PDB entry 9DOU | electron microscopy, 3.20 A resolution | chains A and P of the 5 polymer chains in the assembly

Chain A:
Protein: R2Tg retrotransposon ORF
From: Taeniopygia guttata
Amino-acid sequence (1390 residues; row label = number of the first residue in the row):
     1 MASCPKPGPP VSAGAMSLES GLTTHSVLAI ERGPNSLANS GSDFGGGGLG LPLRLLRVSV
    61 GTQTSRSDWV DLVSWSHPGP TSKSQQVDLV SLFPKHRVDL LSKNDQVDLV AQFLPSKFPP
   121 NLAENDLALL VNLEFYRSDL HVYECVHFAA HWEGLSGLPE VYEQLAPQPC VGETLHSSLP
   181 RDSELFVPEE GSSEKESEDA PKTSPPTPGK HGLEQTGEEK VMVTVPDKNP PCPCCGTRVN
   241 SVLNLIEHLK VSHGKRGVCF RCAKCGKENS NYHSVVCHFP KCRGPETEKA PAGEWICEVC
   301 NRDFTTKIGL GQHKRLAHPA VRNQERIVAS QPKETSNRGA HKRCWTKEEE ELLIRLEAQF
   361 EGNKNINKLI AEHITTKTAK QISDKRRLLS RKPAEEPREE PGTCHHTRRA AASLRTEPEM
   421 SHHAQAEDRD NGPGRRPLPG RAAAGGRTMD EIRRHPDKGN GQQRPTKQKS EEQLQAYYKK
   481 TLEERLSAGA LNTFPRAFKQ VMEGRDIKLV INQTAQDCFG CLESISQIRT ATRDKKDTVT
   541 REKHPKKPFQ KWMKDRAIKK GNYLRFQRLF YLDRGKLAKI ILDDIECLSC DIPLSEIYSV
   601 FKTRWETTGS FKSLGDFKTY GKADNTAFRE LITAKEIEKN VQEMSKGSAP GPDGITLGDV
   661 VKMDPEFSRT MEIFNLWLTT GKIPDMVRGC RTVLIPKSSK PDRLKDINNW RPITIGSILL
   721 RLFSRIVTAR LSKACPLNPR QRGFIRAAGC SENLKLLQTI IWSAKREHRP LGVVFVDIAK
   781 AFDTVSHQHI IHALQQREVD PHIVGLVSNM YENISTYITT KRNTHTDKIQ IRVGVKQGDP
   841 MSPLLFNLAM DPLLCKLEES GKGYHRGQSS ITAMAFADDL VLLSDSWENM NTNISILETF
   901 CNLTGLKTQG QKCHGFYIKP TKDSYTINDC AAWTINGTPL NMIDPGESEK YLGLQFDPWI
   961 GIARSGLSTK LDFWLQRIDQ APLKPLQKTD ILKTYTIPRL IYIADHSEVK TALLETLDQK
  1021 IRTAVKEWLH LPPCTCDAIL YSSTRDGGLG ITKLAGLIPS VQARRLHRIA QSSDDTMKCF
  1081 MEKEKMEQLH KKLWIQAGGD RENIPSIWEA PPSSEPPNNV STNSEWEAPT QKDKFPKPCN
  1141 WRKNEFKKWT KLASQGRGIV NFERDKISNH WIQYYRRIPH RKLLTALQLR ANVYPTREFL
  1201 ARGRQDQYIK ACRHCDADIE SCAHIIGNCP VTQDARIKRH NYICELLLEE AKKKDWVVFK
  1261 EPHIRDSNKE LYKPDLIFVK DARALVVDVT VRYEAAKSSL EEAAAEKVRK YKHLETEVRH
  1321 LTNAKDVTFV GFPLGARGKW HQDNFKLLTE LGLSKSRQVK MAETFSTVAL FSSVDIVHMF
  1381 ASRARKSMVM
Disordered / not traced: 1-219, 284-292, 331-545, 586-593, 1109-1123
Bound ions: Zn2+ site 1: Cys-232, His-248, His-253; Zn2+ site 2: Cys-262, Cys-265, His-278, Cys-282; Zn2+ site 3: Cys-297, Cys-300, His-313, His-318; Mg2+: Asp-777, Ile-778, Asp-878 (together with dTTP); Zn2+ site 4: Cys-1212, Cys-1215, His-1224, Cys-1229
Small-molecule neighbours: dTTP (TTP): Lys-697, Arg-711, Asp-777, Ile-778, Ala-779, Lys-780, Ala-781, Phe-782, Gln-837, Asp-878, Gln-909, Lys-912
From the paper describing this entry:
  - binding site for 28S DNA top strand: Gln-312, Lys-922

Chain P:
Molecule: 28S DNA bottom strand, 5' side (priming strand)
Sequence (13 nucleotides; numbered 12 to 24; the number before each row is that of its first residue):
    12 GGCATTTGGC TAT

How chain A and chain P interact:
Contacting residue pairs (20; chain A residue first):
  Lys-646(A) / DG19(P)  salt bridge to the phosphate
  Phe-744(A) / DT24(P)  base contact
  Cys-750(A) / DA23(P)  sugar contact
  Phe-876(A) / DA23(P)  sugar contact
  Phe-876(A) / DT24(P)  sugar contact
  Asp-878(A) / DT24(P)  sugar contact
  Asp-879(A) / DT24(P)  sugar contact
  Leu-952(A) / DA23(P)  sugar contact
  Gly-953(A) / DA23(P)  phosphate contact
  Tyr-995(A) / DG20(P)  hydrogen bond to the phosphate
  Pro-998(A) / DC21(P)  sugar contact
  Arg-999(A) / DC21(P)  phosphate contact
  Tyr-1002(A) / DT22(P)  phosphate contact
  Tyr-1002(A) / DA23(P)  sugar contact
  Tyr-1174(A) / DT18(P)  hydrogen bond to the base
  Ser-1354(A) / DC14(P)  hydrogen bond to the phosphate
  Ser-1354(A) / DA15(P)  phosphate contact
  Lys-1355(A) / DA15(P)  hydrogen bond to the phosphate
  Ser-1356(A) / DA15(P)  hydrogen bond to the phosphate
  Ser-1356(A) / DT16(P)  base contact
Also at the interface, not in a pair above, chain A (18 interface residues in all): Ala-877, Thr-994

In short:
Chain A and chain P form an interface of 18 and 10 residues respectively; the contacts include 5 hydrogen
bonds and 1 salt bridge. Among the polar pairs are Tyr-1174(A)/DT18(P), Tyr-995(A)/DG20(P) and
Ser-1354(A)/DC14(P). Bound to chain A: dTTP. The paper reports a binding site for 28S DNA top strand at
Gln-312(A) and Lys-922(A).
Here chain A is R2Tg retrotransposon ORF (Taeniopygia guttata) and chain P is 28S DNA bottom strand, 5' side
(priming strand). Entry 9DOU (Taeniopygia guttata R2 retrotransposon (R2Tg) initiating target-primed reverse
transcription) was determined by electron microscopy.
